8DK2 - chains A and I of the 10 polymer chains in the assembly; structure by electron microscopy, 4.10 A resolution (low resolution: residue-level contacts below are approximate; hydrogen-bond / salt-bridge calls are withheld).

== Chain A ==
Molecule: JetA
Organism: Pseudomonas aeruginosa PA14
Reference sequence: A0A0H2ZJP9 (A0A0H2ZJP9_PSEAB); residues -5 to 499 here correspond to UniProt positions 34-538 (UniProt number = residue number + 39)
Amino-acid sequence (517 residues; each row starts with the number of its first residue; numbers below 1 keep their minus sign (Met-17 is residue -17)):
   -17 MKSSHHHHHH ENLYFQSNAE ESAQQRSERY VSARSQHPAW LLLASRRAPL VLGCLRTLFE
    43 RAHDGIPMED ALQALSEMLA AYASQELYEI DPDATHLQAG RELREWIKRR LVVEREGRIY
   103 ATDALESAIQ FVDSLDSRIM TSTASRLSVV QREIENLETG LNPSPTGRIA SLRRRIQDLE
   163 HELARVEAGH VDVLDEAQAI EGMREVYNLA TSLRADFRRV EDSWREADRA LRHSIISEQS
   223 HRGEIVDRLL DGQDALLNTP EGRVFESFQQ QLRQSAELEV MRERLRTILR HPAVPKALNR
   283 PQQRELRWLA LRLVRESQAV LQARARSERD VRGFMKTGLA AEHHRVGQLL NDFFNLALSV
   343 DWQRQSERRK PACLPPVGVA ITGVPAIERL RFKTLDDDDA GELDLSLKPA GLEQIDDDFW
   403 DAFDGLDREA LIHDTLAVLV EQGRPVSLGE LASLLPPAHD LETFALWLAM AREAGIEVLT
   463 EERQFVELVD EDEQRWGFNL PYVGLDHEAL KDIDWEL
Not modelled in the structure: -17 to 4, 43-50, 68-75, 221-222, 370-403, 498-499
Differences from the reference sequence: initiating methionine (-17); expression tag (-16 to -6); conflict Tyr-4 (Trp35 in A0A0H2ZJP9), Phe-3 (Lys36 in A0A0H2ZJP9), Gln-2 (Val37 in A0A0H2ZJP9), Ser-1 (Ala38 in A0A0H2ZJP9), Asn0 (Ala39 in A0A0H2ZJP9), Ala1 (Met40 in A0A0H2ZJP9)

== Chain I ==
Molecule: JetB
Organism: Pseudomonas aeruginosa PA14
Reference sequence: A0A0H2ZL66 (A0A0H2ZL66_PSEAB); numbering as in UniProt (aligned over 1-249)
Amino-acid sequence (249 residues; row label = number of the first residue in the row):
     1 MAGIFDRIAG ASGADETELT AEPMALDDGM DGEQPAMSAN IQVDERRTPQ RVREAVQEML
    61 KYGLLEESHK PNLYRSALTN IEVVDRILEP LDLAMGVDEV RGLVFVTVRQ GEVAEQDDWS
   121 HPLVRRQRLN LEQSLLIAIL RQHFIAYEQE SGTGASQALV AVDELIPQLQ VYLGELGSEA
   181 KERNRIITLL DQLKGHGLVS ALDAHDRVII RPIITHLANP ENLQALVVWL REQVEGAVTP
   241 AAGGEEDEA
Not modelled in the structure: 1-47, 237-249

== Interface between chain A and chain I ==
Residue-residue contacts - 86 pairs, chain A then chain I:
  His78(A) - His205(I)
  Leu79(A) - Asp163(I)
  Arg86(A) - Glu164(I)
  Arg214(A) - Gln149(I)
  Arg214(A) - Glu150(I)
  Arg214(A) - Ser151(I)
  His215(A) - Gln149(I)
  Ile218(A) - Gln149(I)
  Asp312(A) - Thr153(I)
  Phe316(A) - Gln149(I)
  Leu321(A) - Arg101(I)
  Leu321(A) - Glu148(I)
  Glu324(A) - Arg101(I)
  His325(A) - Glu148(I)
  Arg327(A) - Pro220(I)
  Val328(A) - Arg141(I)
  Val328(A) - Ile145(I)
  Val328(A) - Leu223(I)
  Leu331(A) - Pro220(I)
  Leu331(A) - Gln224(I)
  Leu332(A) - Arg141(I)
  Leu332(A) - Gln142(I)
  Leu332(A) - Ile145(I)
  Phe335(A) - Leu135(I)
  Phe335(A) - Ala138(I)
  Phe335(A) - Val227(I)
  Phe335(A) - Leu230(I)
  Phe336(A) - Leu135(I)
  Phe336(A) - Ala138(I)
  Phe336(A) - Gln142(I)
  Phe336(A) - Tyr172(I)
  Leu338(A) - Val227(I)
  Leu338(A) - Arg231(I)
  Ala339(A) - Tyr172(I)
  Leu340(A) - Tyr172(I)
  Ser341(A) - Val234(I)
  Val342(A) - Val234(I)
  Trp344(A) - Leu135(I)
  Trp344(A) - Tyr172(I)
  Trp344(A) - Leu173(I)
  Gln345(A) - Leu173(I)
  Glu349(A) - Leu131(I)
  Arg350(A) - Asn130(I)
  Arg350(A) - Leu131(I)
  Arg350(A) - Glu132(I)
  Arg351(A) - Asn130(I)
  Lys352(A) - Asn130(I)
  Lys352(A) - Leu131(I)
  Lys352(A) - Gln233(I)
  Pro353(A) - Leu129(I)
  Pro353(A) - Asn130(I)
  Pro353(A) - Trp229(I)
  Ala354(A) - Leu129(I)
  Ala354(A) - Leu131(I)
  Ala354(A) - Ser134(I)
  Ala354(A) - Leu226(I)
  Ala354(A) - Trp229(I)
  Cys355(A) - Leu226(I)
  Cys355(A) - Trp229(I)
  Leu356(A) - Trp119(I)
  Leu356(A) - Asn222(I)
  Leu356(A) - Leu226(I)
  Pro357(A) - Asp118(I)
  Pro357(A) - Leu217(I)
  Pro357(A) - Asn222(I)
  Pro358(A) - Asp118(I)
  Pro358(A) - Trp119(I)
  Val359(A) - Ile213(I)
  Val359(A) - His216(I)
  Val359(A) - Leu217(I)
  Gly360(A) - Gly63(I)
  Gly360(A) - Val106(I)
  Val361(A) - Gly63(I)
  Val361(A) - Val106(I)
  Ala362(A) - Leu60(I)
  Ala362(A) - Lys61(I)
  Ala362(A) - Tyr62(I)
  Ala362(A) - Gly63(I)
  Ala362(A) - Arg125(I)
  Ala362(A) - Arg126(I)
  Ile363(A) - Leu60(I)
  Ile363(A) - Lys61(I)
  Ile363(A) - Arg125(I)
  Thr364(A) - Leu123(I)
  Thr364(A) - Arg125(I)
  Gly365(A) - Arg125(I)
Interface residues without a listed pair, chain A (45 interface residues in all): Glu51, Arg211, Thr319, Gly329
Interface residues without a listed pair, chain I (52 interface residues in all): Val100, Phe105, Thr107, Ile139, Gly174, Arg207, Ala225

== Summary ==
The interface between chain A and chain I involves 45 residues on one side and 52 on the other.
Chain A is JetA and chain I is JetB, both from Pseudomonas aeruginosa PA14; the structure, CryoEM structure of
Pseudomonas aeruginosa PA14 JetABC in an unclamped state trapped in ATP dependent dimeric ..., was determined
by electron microscopy (same publication as 7TIL, 8DK1 and 8DK3).
